PDB entry 1O1P | X-ray diffraction, 1.80 A resolution | chains A and B of the 3 polymer chains in the assembly

Chain A:
Name: Hemoglobin Alpha chain
From: Homo sapiens
UniProt: P69905 (HBA_HUMAN); the construct has insertions or renumbered stretches relative to UniProt, so the offset changes along the chain: 1-141 = UniProt 1-141; 143-283 = UniProt 1-141
Sequence (283 residues; numbered 1 to 283; the number before each row is that of its first residue):
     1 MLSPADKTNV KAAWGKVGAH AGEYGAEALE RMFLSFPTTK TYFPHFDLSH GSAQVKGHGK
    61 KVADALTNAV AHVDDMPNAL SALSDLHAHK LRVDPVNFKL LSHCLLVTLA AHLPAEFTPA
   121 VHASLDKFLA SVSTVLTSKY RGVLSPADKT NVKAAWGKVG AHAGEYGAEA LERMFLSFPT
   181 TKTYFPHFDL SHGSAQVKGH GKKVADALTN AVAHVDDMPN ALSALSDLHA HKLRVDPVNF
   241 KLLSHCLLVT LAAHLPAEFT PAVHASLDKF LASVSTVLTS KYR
Construct notes: engineered mutation Met1 (Val in P69905); linker (142)
Ion coordination: heme Fe site 1 near His87 (its only coordinating residue here); heme Fe site 2 near His229 (its only coordinating residue here)
Residues lining bound ligands:
  - heme (HEM), molecule 1: Met32, Thr39, Tyr42, Phe43, His45, Phe46, His58, Lys61, Val62, Ala65, Leu83, Leu86, His87, Leu91, Val93, Asn97, Phe98, Leu101, Leu105, Val132, Leu136
  - heme (HEM), molecule 2: Met174, Thr181, Tyr184, Phe185, His187, Phe188, His200, Lys203, Val204, Ala207, Leu225, Leu228, His229, Leu233, Val235, Asn239, Phe240, Leu243, Leu247, Val274, Leu278

Chain B:
Name: Hemoglobin beta chain
From: Homo sapiens
UniProt: P68871 (HBB_HUMAN); numbering as in UniProt (aligned over 1-146)
Sequence (146 residues; numbered 1 to 146; the number before each row is that of its first residue):
     1 MHLTPEEKSA VTALWGKVNV DEVGGEALGR LLVVYPWTQR FFESFGDLST PDAVMGNPKV
    61 KAHGKKVLGA FSDGLAHLDN LKGTFATLSE LHADKLHVDP ENFRLLGKVL VCVLAHHFGK
   121 EFTPPVQAAY QKVVAGVANA LAHKYH
Construct notes: engineered mutation Met1 (Val in P68871), Ala93 (Cys in P68871), Lys108 (Asn in P68871)
Ion coordination: heme Fe near His92 (its only coordinating residue here)
Residues lining bound ligands: heme (HEM): Leu31, Thr38, Phe41, Phe42, His63, Lys66, Val67, Ala70, Phe71, Phe85, Leu88, Leu91, His92, Leu96, Val98, Asn102, Phe103, Leu106, Val137, Leu141

Interface between chain A and chain B:
Pairs across the interface (61; chain A residue first):
  Arg31(A) with Phe122(B), hydrogen bond (side chain-backbone); Thr123(B); Pro124(B); Gln127(B), hydrogen bond
  Leu34(A) with Pro124(B), hydrophobic; Pro125(B); Ala128(B)
  Ser35(A) with Gln127(B); Ala128(B); Gln131(B)
  Phe36(A) with Gln131(B)
  His103(A) with Lys108(B); Val111(B); Gln131(B), hydrogen bond
  Cys104(A) with Gln127(B)
  Val107(A) with Val111(B), hydrophobic; Ala115(B); Gln127(B)
  Ala110(A) with Cys112(B); Ala115(B); His116(B)
  Ala111(A) with Ala115(B); Gly119(B)
  Pro114(A) with His116(B), hydrogen bond (backbone-side chain)
  Phe117(A) with Arg30(B), hydrogen bond (backbone-side chain); His116(B)
  Thr118(A) with Arg30(B)
  Pro119(A) with Arg30(B); Val33(B); Met55(B), hydrophobic
  His122(A) with Arg30(B), hydrogen bond; Val34(B); Cys112(B)
  Asp126(A) with Val34(B); Tyr35(B), hydrogen bond
  Pro179(A) with His146(B)
  Thr180(A) with Pro100(B)
  Lys182(A) with His146(B), hydrogen bond (side chain-backbone)
  Thr183(A) with His97(B); Asp99(B); Tyr145(B)
  Tyr184(A) with Arg40(B); Asp99(B), hydrogen bond
  Pro186(A) with His97(B)
  Leu233(A) with Arg40(B), hydrogen bond (backbone-side chain)
  Arg234(A) with Trp37(B); Gln39(B); Arg40(B), hydrogen bond (backbone-side chain); Glu43(B), salt bridge
  Asp236(A) with Trp37(B), hydrogen bond; Asp99(B); Glu101(B); Leu105(B)
  Pro237(A) with Trp37(B)
  Val238(A) with Glu101(B)
  Asn239(A) with Asp99(B), hydrogen bond
  Tyr282(A) with Trp37(B), hydrophobic
  Arg283(A) with Val34(B), hydrogen bond (side chain-backbone); Tyr35(B); Pro36(B); Trp37(B)
Interface residues without a listed pair, chain A (34 interface residues in all): Glu30, Leu106, Leu113, Ala120, Ala123
Interface residues without a listed pair, chain B (34 interface residues in all): Pro51, Val98, Val109, Lys120

Summary:
Chain A and chain B each contribute 34 residues to their interface, with 14 hydrogen bonds and 1 salt bridge.
Among the polar pairs are Arg234(A)-Glu43(B), Arg31(A)-Phe122(B) and Arg31(A)-Gln127(B). Chain A binds heme.
Chain B binds heme.
Here chain A is Hemoglobin Alpha chain and chain B is Hemoglobin beta chain, both from Homo sapiens. Entry
1O1P (Deoxy hemoglobin (A-GLY-C:V1M; B,D:V1M,C93A,N108K)) was determined by X-ray diffraction together with
1O1I, 1O1J, 1O1K, 1O1L, 1O1M, 1O1N and 1O1O from the same study.
